Entry 1BXX (X-ray diffraction, 2.70 A resolution); this record covers chains A and P.

# Chain A
Protein: Protein (AP50)
Organism: Rattus norvegicus
Notes: fragment: internalization signal binding domain
Reference sequence: P84092 (AP2M1_RAT); residues 158-435 here = UniProt positions 158-435
Chain sequence (285 residues; each row starts with the number of its first residue):
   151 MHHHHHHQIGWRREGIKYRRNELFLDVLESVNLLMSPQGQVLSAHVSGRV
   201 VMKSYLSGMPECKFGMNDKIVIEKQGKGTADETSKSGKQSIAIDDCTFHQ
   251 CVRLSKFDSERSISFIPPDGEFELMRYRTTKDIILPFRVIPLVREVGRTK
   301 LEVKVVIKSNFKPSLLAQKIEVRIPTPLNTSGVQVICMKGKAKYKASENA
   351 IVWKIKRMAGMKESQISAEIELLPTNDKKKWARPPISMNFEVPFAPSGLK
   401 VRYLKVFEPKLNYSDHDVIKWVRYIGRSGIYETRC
Unresolved in the structure: 151-158, 221-237, 256-259
Swiss-Prot annotation at these positions:
  - binding site (a 1,2-diacyl-sn-glycero-3-phospho-(1D-myo-inositol-3,4,5-trisphosphate)): K341, K345, K354
  - mutagenesis: D176 (D176A: Abolishes interaction with TTGN1 and EGFR), W421 (W421A: Abolishes interaction with TTGN1 and EGFR)

# Chain P
Protein: Protein (TGN38 peptide)
Chain sequence (6 residues; numbered 1 to 6; the number before each row is that of its first residue):
     1 DYQRLN

# How chain A and chain P interact
Residue-residue contacts (22):
  F174(A) - Y2(P)
  L175(A) - Y2(P)
  D176(A) - Y2(P)  hydrogen bond
  K203(A) - Y2(P)  hydrogen bond
  V401(A) - L5(P)
  R402(A) - L5(P)
  R402(A) - N6(P)  hydrogen bond (backbone-side chain)
  Y403(A) - L5(P)
  L404(A) - L5(P)  hydrophobic
  I419(A) - R4(P)
  K420(A) - Q3(P)
  K420(A) - R4(P)  hydrogen bond (backbone-side chain)
  K420(A) - L5(P)  hydrogen bond (backbone-backbone)
  W421(A) - Y2(P)  hydrophobic
  W421(A) - Q3(P)
  W421(A) - R4(P)
  V422(A) - D1(P)
  V422(A) - Y2(P)
  V422(A) - Q3(P)  hydrogen bond (backbone-backbone)
  V422(A) - L5(P)  hydrophobic
  R423(A) - D1(P)
  R423(A) - Y2(P)  hydrogen bond
Also at the interface, not in a pair above, chain A (14 interface residues in all): V418

# Overview
14 residues of chain A and 6 residues of chain P are in contact; the contacts include 7 hydrogen bonds. Among
the polar pairs are D176(A)-Y2(P), K203(A)-Y2(P) and R402(A)-N6(P). UniProt lists 3 residues binding
1,2-diacyl-sn-glycero-3-phospho-(1D-myo-inositol-3,4,5-trisphosphate) and 2 mutagenesis sites on chain A.
Chain A is Protein (AP50) (Rattus norvegicus) and chain P is Protein (TGN38 peptide); the structure, MU2
adaptin subunit (AP50) of AP2 adaptor (second domain), complexed with TGN38 internalization peptide dyqrln,
was determined by X-ray diffraction, deposited together with 1BW8.
